1U90 - chain A; structure by X-ray diffraction, 2.00 A resolution.

[Chain A]
Molecule: Ras-related protein Ral-A
From: Saguinus oedipus
Reference sequence: P63320 (RALA_SAGOE); residues 11-178 here = UniProt positions 11-178
Sequence (168 residues; row label = number of the first residue in the row):
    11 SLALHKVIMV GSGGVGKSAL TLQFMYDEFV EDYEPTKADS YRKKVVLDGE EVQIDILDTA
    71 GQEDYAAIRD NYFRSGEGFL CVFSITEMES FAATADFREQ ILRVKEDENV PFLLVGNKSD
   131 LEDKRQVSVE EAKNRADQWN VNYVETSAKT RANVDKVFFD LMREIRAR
Curated features (UniProtKB/Swiss-Prot):
  - motif: Tyr43 to Tyr51 (Effector region)
  - binding site (GTP): Gly21 to Ala29, Asn127 to Asp130
Bound ions: Mg2+: Ser28 (together with GDP)
Small-molecule neighbours: GDP (guanosine-5'-diphosphate): Ser22, Gly23, Gly24, Val25, Gly26, Lys27, Ser28, Ala29, Phe39, Val40, Glu41, Asp42, Tyr43, Asn127, Lys128, Asp130, Leu131, Ser157, Ala158, Lys159
What the authors report for this chain:
  - contacts within the chain: Leu32-Tyr43, Leu32-Tyr51, Tyr43-Tyr51 (hydrogen bond), Tyr43-Lys47 (hydrogen bond), Thr46-Gln72, Arg79-Asp80 (salt bridge), Asp80-Arg113
  - conformationally variable residues (loop rearrangement, side-chain flip): Gly71, Ile78, Arg79
  - Mg2+ coordination through a water molecule: Tyr43, Glu44, Pro45, Lys47

[Overview]
Ligands of chain A: GDP. From UniProt: 13 GTP-binding residues. The paper reports water-mediated Mg2+
coordination by Tyr43, Glu44 and Pro45 among others; conformational variability at Gly71, Ile78 and Arg79.
Chain A is Ras-related protein Ral-A (Saguinus oedipus); the structure, Crystal structures of Ral-GppNHp and
Ral-GDP reveal two novel binding sites that are also present in ..., was determined by X-ray diffraction (same
publication as 1U8Y and 1U8Z).
